PDB entry 4Y84 | X-ray diffraction, 2.70 A resolution | chains I and Y of the 34 polymer chains in the assembly

Chain I:
Molecule: Proteasome subunit beta type-3
Source organism: Saccharomyces cerevisiae S288c
Notes: EC 3.4.25.1
UniProtKB: P25451 (PSB3_YEAST); residues 0-204 here correspond to UniProt positions 1-205 (UniProt number = residue number + 1)
Amino-acid sequence (205 residues; numbered 0 to 204; the number before each row is that of its first residue; numbering starts at 0):
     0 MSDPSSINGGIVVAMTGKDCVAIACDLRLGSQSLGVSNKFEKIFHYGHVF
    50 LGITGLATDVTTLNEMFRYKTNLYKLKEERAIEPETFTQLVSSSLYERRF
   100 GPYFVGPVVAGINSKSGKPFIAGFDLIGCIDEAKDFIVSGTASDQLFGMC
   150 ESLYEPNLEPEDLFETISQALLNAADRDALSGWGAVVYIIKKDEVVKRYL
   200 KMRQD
Disordered / not traced: 0
Metal / ion sites: Mg2+ site 1: Ala174, Asp177, Ser180; Mg2+ site 2: Asp204 (shared with Ala165(Y), Asp168(Y), Ser171(Y) of chain Y)
Curated features (UniProtKB/Swiss-Prot):
  - modified residue: Ser30 (Phosphoserine)
  - cross-link: Lys69 (Glycyl lysine isopeptide (Lys-Gly) (interchain with G-Cter in ubiquitin))

Chain Y:
Molecule: Proteasome subunit beta type-5
Source organism: Saccharomyces cerevisiae S288c
Notes: EC 3.4.25.1
UniProtKB: P30656 (PSB5_YEAST); residues 1-212 here correspond to UniProt positions 76-287 (UniProt number = residue number + 75)
Amino-acid sequence (212 residues; each row starts with the number of its first residue):
     1 TTTLAFRFQGGIIVAVDSRATAGNWVASQTVKKVIEINPFLLGTMAGGAA
    51 DCQFWETWLGSQCRLHELREKERISVAAASKILSNLVYQYKGAGLSMGTM
   101 ICGYTRKEGPTIYYVDSDGTRLKGDIFCVGSGQTFAYGVLDSNYKWDLSV
   151 EDALYLGKRSILAAAHRDAYSGGSVNLYHVTEDGWIYHGNHDVGELFWKV
   201 KEEEGSFNNVIG
Metal / ion sites: Mg2+: Ala165, Asp168, Ser171 (shared with Asp204(I) of chain I)

Chain I / chain Y interface:
Residue-residue contacts - 43 pairs, chain I then chain Y:
  Arg27(I) with Ala169(Y)
  Ser32(I) with Arg167(Y); Asp168(Y); Ala169(Y), hydrogen bond (backbone-backbone); Tyr170(Y)
  Leu33(I) with Phe135(Y), hydrophobic; Arg167(Y)
  Gly34(I) with Arg167(Y), hydrogen bond (backbone-side chain)
  Val35(I) with Arg167(Y), hydrogen bond (backbone-side chain)
  Asn37(I) with Asn209(Y), hydrogen bond (side chain-backbone); Val210(Y)
  Lys38(I) with Asn209(Y), hydrogen bond (side chain-backbone); Ile211(Y)
  Gln144(I) with Trp25(Y)
  Arg176(I) with Trp25(Y); Val26(Y), hydrogen bond (side chain-backbone); Ala27(Y), hydrogen bond (side chain-backbone); Ser28(Y)
  Asp177(I) with Asn24(Y); Val26(Y)
  Ala178(I) with Asn24(Y), hydrogen bond (backbone-backbone); Val26(Y); Ala169(Y); Tyr170(Y), hydrophobic
  Leu179(I) with Asn24(Y)
  Trp182(I) with His166(Y), hydrogen bond (side chain-backbone); Arg167(Y)
  Tyr198(I) with Ile211(Y), hydrophobic
  Lys200(I) with Trp198(Y)
  Met201(I) with Trp198(Y)
  Arg202(I) with Gln29(Y); Gly173(Y), hydrogen bond (side chain-backbone); Asp192(Y), salt bridge; Gly194(Y)
  Gln203(I) with His166(Y), hydrogen bond (backbone-side chain); Phe197(Y); Trp198(Y); Val210(Y)
  Asp204(I) with Arg19(Y), salt bridge; Ala165(Y); Ser171(Y); Gly172(Y); Gly173(Y), hydrogen bond (side chain-backbone)
Interface residues without a listed pair, chain I (22 interface residues in all): Leu26, Gln31, Asp175
Interface residues without a listed pair, chain Y (25 interface residues in all): Val193

Overview:
22 residues of chain I and 25 residues of chain Y are in contact; the contacts include 12 hydrogen bonds and 2
salt bridges. Polar pairs include Arg202(I)-Asp192(Y), Asp204(I)-Arg19(Y) and Gly34(I)-Arg167(Y). Ala174(I),
Asp177(I) and Ser180(I) form the Mg2+ site 1.
Chain I is Proteasome subunit beta type-3 and chain Y is Proteasome subunit beta type-5, both from
Saccharomyces cerevisiae S288c; the structure, Yeast 20S proteasome in complex with N3-A(4,4-F2P)nLL-ep, was
determined by X-ray diffraction together with 4Y69, 4Y6A, 4Y6V, 4Y6Z, 4Y70, 4Y74 and 34 further entries from
the same study.
